6J38 - chain A; structure by X-ray diffraction, 2.30 A resolution.

[Chain A]
Protein: FAD-dependent glycine oxydase
From: Streptomyces sp. MJ635-86F5
UniProt: X5IYZ1 (X5IYZ1_9ACTN); residue numbers follow UniProt; this construct covers 1-375
Amino-acid sequence (395 residues; row label = number of the first residue in the row; numbers below 1 keep their minus sign (Met-19 is residue -19)):
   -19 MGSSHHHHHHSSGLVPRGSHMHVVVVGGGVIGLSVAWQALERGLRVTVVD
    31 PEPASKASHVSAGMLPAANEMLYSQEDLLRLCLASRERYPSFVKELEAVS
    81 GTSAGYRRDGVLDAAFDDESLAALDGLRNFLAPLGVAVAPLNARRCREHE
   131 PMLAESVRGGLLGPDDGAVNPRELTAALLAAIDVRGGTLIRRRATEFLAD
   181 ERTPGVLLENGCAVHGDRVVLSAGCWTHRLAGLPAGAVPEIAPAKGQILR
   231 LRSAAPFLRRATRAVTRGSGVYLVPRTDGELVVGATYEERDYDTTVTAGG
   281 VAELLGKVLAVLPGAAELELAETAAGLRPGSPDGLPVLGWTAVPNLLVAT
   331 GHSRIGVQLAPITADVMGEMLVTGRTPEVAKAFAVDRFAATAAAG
Disordered / not traced: -19 to 0, 369-375
Differences from the reference sequence: initiating methionine (-19); expression tag (-18 to 0)
Ligand contacts: FAD (flavin-adenine dinucleotide): Val6, Gly7, Gly8, Gly9, Val10, Ile11, Gly12, Val29, Asp30, Pro31, Glu32, Pro33, Ala34, Ser35, Lys36, Ala37, Ser38, Val40, Ser41, Ala42, Gly43, Met44, Arg172, Arg173, Ala174, Ser202, Ala203, Gly204, Trp206, Gly226, Gln227, Ile228, Tyr252, Ala265, Gly306, Leu307, Arg308, Pro309, Thr330, His332, Ser333, Arg334, Ile335, Gly336, Val337, Gln338

[Summary]
Ligands of chain A: flavin-adenine dinucleotide.
Chain A is FAD-dependent glycine oxydase (Streptomyces sp. MJ635-86F5); the structure, Crystal structure of
CmiS2, was determined by X-ray diffraction.
